Entry 3NFF (X-ray diffraction, 3.24 A resolution); this record covers chains A and H of the 4 polymer chains in the assembly.

# Chain A
Name: RNA polymerase I subunit A49
Organism: Candida glabrata
Notes: EC 2.7.7.6; fragment: N-terminal domain
Reference sequence: Q6FNZ9 (Q6FNZ9_CANGA); aligned to UniProt positions 1-118 over residues 1-118 (the alignment contains insertions or deletions, so no single offset holds)
Chain sequence (122 residues; numbered -2 to 119; the number before each row is that of its first residue; numbers below 1 keep their minus sign (Gly-2 is residue -2)):
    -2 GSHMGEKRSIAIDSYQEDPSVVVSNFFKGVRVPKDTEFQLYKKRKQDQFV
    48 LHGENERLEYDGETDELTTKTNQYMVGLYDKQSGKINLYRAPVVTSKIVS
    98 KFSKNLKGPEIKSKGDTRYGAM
Not modelled in the structure: -2 to 5, 105-119
Construct notes: expression tag (-2 to 0); engineered mutation Met72 (Val in Q6FNZ9)

# Chain H
Name: RNA polymerase I subunit A34.5
Organism: Candida glabrata
Notes: EC 2.7.7.6
Reference sequence: Q6FQI3 (Q6FQI3_CANGA); numbering as in UniProt (aligned over 25-143)
Chain sequence (121 residues; row label = number of the first residue in the row):
    23 MGYQPPSDYKQCKHLKSFPVSELKGDNKELWLMKVPANIDISQLKSLPLD
    73 TDATVSTVELGSKNFNVLQNTSTQEGSDNTNLSLLIPSEKKKETLKVATS
   123 KDNKSVYFDRVFTISETARIP
Not modelled in the structure: 23-24, 111-112, 124-126, 141-143
Construct notes: expression tag (23-24); engineered mutation Met55 (Leu in Q6FQI3)

# Chain A / chain H interface
Contacting residue pairs - 61 pairs, chain A then chain H:
  Ser6(A) - Pro70(H)
  Ile7(A) - Leu69(H)
  Ile9(A) - Leu66(H)  hydrophobic
  Ile9(A) - Lys67(H)
  Ile9(A) - Ser68(H)
  Ile9(A) - Leu69(H)
  Tyr12(A) - Ile63(H)
  Tyr12(A) - Ser64(H)
  Gln13(A) - Lys38(H)
  Glu14(A) - Ser64(H)
  Asp15(A) - Lys38(H)
  Pro16(A) - Leu37(H)
  Pro16(A) - Lys38(H)  hydrogen bond (backbone-backbone)
  Ser17(A) - Leu37(H)
  Ser17(A) - Lys38(H)
  Ser17(A) - Leu117(H)
  Val18(A) - Phe40(H)  hydrophobic
  Val18(A) - Leu106(H)  hydrophobic
  Val18(A) - Leu107(H)
  Val19(A) - Ser105(H)
  Val19(A) - Leu107(H)  hydrogen bond (backbone-backbone)
  Val19(A) - Leu117(H)  hydrophobic
  Val20(A) - Leu104(H)  hydrophobic
  Val20(A) - Ser105(H)
  Ser21(A) - Asn103(H)
  Ser21(A) - Leu104(H)
  Ser21(A) - Ser105(H)  hydrogen bond (backbone-backbone)
  Asn22(A) - Asn103(H)
  Asn22(A) - Leu104(H)
  Phe23(A) - Asn103(H)
  Phe23(A) - Ser105(H)
  Phe24(A) - Thr102(H)
  Phe24(A) - Asn103(H)
  Lys25(A) - Asp100(H)
  Lys25(A) - Thr102(H)
  Lys25(A) - Asn103(H)
  Gly26(A) - Thr102(H)  hydrogen bond (backbone-side chain)
  Val27(A) - Thr102(H)
  Val27(A) - Asn103(H)
  Val27(A) - Tyr129(H)
  Lys31(A) - Lys118(H)  hydrogen bond (backbone-side chain)
  Thr33(A) - Lys118(H)
  Phe35(A) - Leu107(H)  hydrophobic
  Phe35(A) - Glu115(H)
  Phe35(A) - Thr116(H)
  Phe35(A) - Leu117(H)  hydrogen bond (backbone-backbone)
  Leu37(A) - Gln33(H)
  Leu37(A) - Cys34(H)  hydrogen bond (backbone-backbone)
  Leu37(A) - Leu117(H)  hydrophobic
  Tyr38(A) - Tyr25(H)  hydrophobic
  Tyr38(A) - Pro27(H)  hydrophobic
  Tyr38(A) - Tyr31(H)
  Tyr38(A) - Lys32(H)
  Tyr38(A) - Gln33(H)
  Tyr38(A) - Cys34(H)
  Lys39(A) - Tyr31(H)
  Lys39(A) - Lys32(H)  hydrogen bond (backbone-backbone)
  Lys39(A) - Cys34(H)  hydrogen bond (backbone-side chain)
  Lys40(A) - Asp30(H)
  Lys40(A) - Tyr31(H)
  Arg41(A) - Asp30(H)  hydrogen bond (backbone-backbone)
Also at the interface, not in a pair above, chain A (32 interface residues in all): Ala8, Val29, Asp32, Glu34, Gln36
Also at the interface, not in a pair above, chain H (33 interface residues in all): Trp53, Pro109, Val119, Phe130

# In short
Chain A and chain H form an interface of 32 and 33 residues respectively, with 10 hydrogen bonds. Among the
polar pairs are Gly26(A)-Thr102(H), Lys31(A)-Lys118(H) and Lys39(A)-Cys34(H).
Here chain A is RNA polymerase I subunit A49 and chain H is RNA polymerase I subunit A34.5, both from Candida
glabrata. Entry 3NFF (Crystal structure of extended Dimerization module of RNA polymerase I subcomplex
A49/A34.5) was determined by X-ray diffraction, deposited together with 3NFG, 3NFH and 3NFI.
